Entry 3EMW (X-ray diffraction, 1.80 A resolution); this record covers chains A and B.

== Chain A ==
Protein: SPRY domain-containing SOCS box protein 2
Organism: Homo sapiens
UniProtKB: Q99619 (SPSB2_HUMAN); residue numbers follow UniProt; this construct covers 26-219
Chain sequence (217 residues; each row starts with the number of its first residue):
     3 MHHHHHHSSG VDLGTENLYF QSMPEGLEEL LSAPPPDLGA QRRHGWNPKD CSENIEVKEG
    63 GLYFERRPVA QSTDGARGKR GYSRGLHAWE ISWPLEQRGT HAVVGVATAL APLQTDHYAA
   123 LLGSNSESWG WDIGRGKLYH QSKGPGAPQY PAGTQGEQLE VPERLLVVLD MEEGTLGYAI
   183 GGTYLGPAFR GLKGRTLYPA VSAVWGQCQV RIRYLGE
Not modelled in the structure: 3-19
Differences from the reference sequence: expression tag (3-25)
UniProt features mapped onto this chain:
  - mutagenesis: Q116 to H119 (Enhances interaction with PAWR)
What the authors report for this chain:
  - conformationally variable residues (side-chain flip): W207
  - mutagenesis - Y120A, V206A: decreased binding to hPar-4(59-77)

== Chain B ==
Protein: Peptide (VASA)
Chain sequence (20 residues; each row starts with the number of its first residue):
   184 DINNNNNIVE DVERKREFYI
Not modelled in the structure: 191-203

== Chain A / chain B interface ==
Residue-residue contacts - 21 pairs, chain A then chain B:
  R68(A) - N188(B)  hydrogen bond
  P70(A) - N187(B)
  P70(A) - N188(B)
  P70(A) - N189(B)  hydrogen bond (backbone-backbone)
  V71(A) - N188(B)  hydrogen bond (backbone-side chain)
  A72(A) - N188(B)
  A72(A) - N189(B)
  A72(A) - N190(B)
  G101(A) - N186(B)
  T102(A) - N186(B)  hydrogen bond (backbone-side chain)
  Y120(A) - D184(B)  hydrogen bond
  Y120(A) - N186(B)
  Y120(A) - N188(B)  hydrogen bond
  V206(A) - N186(B)
  V206(A) - N188(B)  hydrogen bond (backbone-side chain)
  W207(A) - I185(B)
  W207(A) - N186(B)
  W207(A) - N187(B)
  G208(A) - N186(B)  hydrogen bond (backbone-backbone)
  G208(A) - N187(B)  hydrogen bond (backbone-side chain)
  G208(A) - N188(B)  hydrogen bond (backbone-side chain)
Other interface residues (no listed pair), chain A (13 interface residues in all): R69, Q73, Q209
From the paper, about this interface:
  - pairs named by the authors: Y120(A)-D184(B) (hydrogen bond), Y120(A)-N188(B) (hydrogen bond), W207(A)-N187(B)
  - interface residues, chain A: W207(A)
  - interface residues, chain B: N189(B)

== Overview ==
13 residues of chain A and 7 residues of chain B are in contact, with 10 hydrogen bonds. Polar contacts
include R68(A)-N188(B), V71(A)-N188(B) and T102(A)-N186(B). The authors report hydrogen bonds between Y120(A)
and D184(B) and Y120(A) and N188(B); a contact between W207(A) and N187(B). The paper reports that Y120A and
V206A of chain A reduce binding to hPar-4(59-77); interface residues W207(A) and N189(B).
Chain A is SPRY domain-containing SOCS box protein 2 (Homo sapiens) and chain B is Peptide (VASA); the
structure, Crystal Structure of human splA/ryanodine receptor domain and SOCS box containing 2 (SPSB2) in
complex with ..., was determined by X-ray diffraction together with 3F2O, 2JK9 and 2V24 from the same study.
